PDB entry 9CZ0 | electron microscopy, 1.86 A resolution | chains A and D of the 12 polymer chains in the assembly

== Chain A (and D) ==
Protein: DNA protection during starvation protein
Organism: Pyrococcus furiosus
Notes: EC 1.16.-.-; chain D of this document is another copy of the same molecule, construct and numbering; everything in this record applies to it too
Reference sequence: Q8U1L3 (DPS_PYRFU); residues 1-185 here = UniProt positions 1-185
Sequence (185 residues; row label = number of the first residue in the row):
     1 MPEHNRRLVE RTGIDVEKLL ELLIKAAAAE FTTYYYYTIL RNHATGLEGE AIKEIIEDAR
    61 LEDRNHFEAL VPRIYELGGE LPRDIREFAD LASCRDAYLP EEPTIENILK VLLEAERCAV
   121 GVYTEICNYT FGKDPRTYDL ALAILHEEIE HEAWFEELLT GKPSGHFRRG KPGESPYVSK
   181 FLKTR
Unresolved in the structure: 1-13, 184-185
Bound ions: Fe ion site 1: E30, D63, H66, E148; Fe ion site 2: D63, E116, E148, H151
Curated features (UniProtKB/Swiss-Prot):
  - binding site (Fe cation): E30, H66, E116, E148, H151
From the paper describing this entry:
  - contacts within the chain: E147-V178 (backbone contact), D139-K180 (salt bridge), L140-F181 (hydrophobic contact)

== Chain A / chain D interface ==
Pairs across the interface (62; chain A residue first):
  F31(A) with F31(D), hydrophobic; Y34(D), hydrophobic; Y35(D), hydrophobic
  T32(A) with I85(D)
  Y34(A) with F31(D), hydrophobic; R64(D); F67(D); E68(D), hydrogen bond
  Y35(A) with F31(D), hydrophobic; L81(D); P82(D), hydrogen bond (side chain-backbone); I85(D), hydrophobic; F88(D), hydrophobic
  Y36(A) with R83(D); D84(D); I85(D), hydrogen bond (side chain-backbone); R86(D)
  T38(A) with V71(D)
  I39(A) with L81(D), hydrophobic; P82(D)
  N42(A) with V71(D); Y75(D)
  H43(A) with E80(D), salt bridge
  R60(A) with E68(D), salt bridge
  R64(A) with Y34(D); R64(D); E68(D), salt bridge
  F67(A) with Y34(D)
  E68(A) with Y34(D), hydrogen bond; R60(D), salt bridge; R64(D), salt bridge
  V71(A) with T38(D); N42(D)
  Y75(A) with N42(D)
  E80(A) with H43(D), salt bridge
  L81(A) with Y35(D); I39(D), hydrophobic
  P82(A) with Y35(D), hydrogen bond (backbone-side chain); I39(D)
  R83(A) with Y36(D); Y98(D); E101(D), salt bridge
  D84(A) with Y36(D); D96(D); Y98(D), hydrogen bond
  I85(A) with T32(D); Y35(D), hydrophobic; Y36(D), hydrogen bond (backbone-side chain); A89(D), hydrophobic
  R86(A) with Y36(D); A89(D), hydrogen bond (side chain-backbone); D90(D), salt bridge; D96(D), salt bridge
  F88(A) with Y35(D), hydrophobic
  A89(A) with I85(D), hydrophobic; R86(D), hydrogen bond (backbone-side chain)
  D90(A) with R86(D), salt bridge
  D96(A) with D84(D); R86(D), salt bridge
  Y98(A) with R83(D); D84(D), hydrogen bond
  E101(A) with R83(D), salt bridge

== Overview ==
Chain A and chain D each contribute 28 residues to their interface; the contacts include 10 hydrogen bonds and
12 salt bridges. Polar pairs include H43(A)-E80(D), R60(A)-E68(D) and R64(A)-E68(D). Curated annotation
(UniProt) lists 5 Fe cation-binding residues on chain A. From the paper: contacts within the chain involving
E147(A), V178(A) and K180(A) among others.
Both chains are DNA protection during starvation protein (Pyrococcus furiosus). Entry 9CZ0 (Structure of
thioferritin from Pyrococcus furiosis) was determined by electron microscopy (same publication as 9E8S, 9CZ8
and 9CZ9).
